PDB entry 1UH7 | X-ray diffraction, 2.10 A resolution | chain A

# Chain A
Name: hizopuspepsin I
Source organism: Rhizopus microsporus var. chinensis
Notes: EC 3.4.23.6
UniProt: Q02016 (Q02016_RHICH); residue numbers follow UniProt; this construct covers 1-325
Sequence (325 residues; row label = number of the first residue in the row):
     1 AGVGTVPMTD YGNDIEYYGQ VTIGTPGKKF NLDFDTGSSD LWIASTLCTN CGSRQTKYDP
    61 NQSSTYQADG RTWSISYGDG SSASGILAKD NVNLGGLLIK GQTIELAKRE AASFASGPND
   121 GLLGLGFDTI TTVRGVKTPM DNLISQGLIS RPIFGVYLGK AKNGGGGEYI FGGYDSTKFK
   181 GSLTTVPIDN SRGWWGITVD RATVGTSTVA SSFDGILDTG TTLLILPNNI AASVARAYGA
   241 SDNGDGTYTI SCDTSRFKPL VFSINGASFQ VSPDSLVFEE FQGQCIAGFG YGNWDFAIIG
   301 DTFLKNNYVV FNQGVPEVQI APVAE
Sequence notes: conflict Ser241 (Tyr in Q02016), Asn293 (Asp in Q02016)
Cystine bridges: Cys48-Cys51, Cys252-Cys285

# In short
Chain A is hizopuspepsin I (Rhizopus microsporus var. chinensis); the structure, Crystal structure of
rhizopuspepsin at pH 4.6, was determined by X-ray diffraction (same publication as 1UH8 and 1UH9).
